PDB entry 1TSW | X-ray diffraction, 2.50 A resolution | chain A

# Chain A
Molecule: Thymidylate synthase
Organism: Lactobacillus casei
Notes: EC 2.1.1.45
UniProt: P00469 (TYSY_LACCA); residues 1-316 here = UniProt positions 1-316
Chain sequence (316 residues; each row starts with the number of its first residue):
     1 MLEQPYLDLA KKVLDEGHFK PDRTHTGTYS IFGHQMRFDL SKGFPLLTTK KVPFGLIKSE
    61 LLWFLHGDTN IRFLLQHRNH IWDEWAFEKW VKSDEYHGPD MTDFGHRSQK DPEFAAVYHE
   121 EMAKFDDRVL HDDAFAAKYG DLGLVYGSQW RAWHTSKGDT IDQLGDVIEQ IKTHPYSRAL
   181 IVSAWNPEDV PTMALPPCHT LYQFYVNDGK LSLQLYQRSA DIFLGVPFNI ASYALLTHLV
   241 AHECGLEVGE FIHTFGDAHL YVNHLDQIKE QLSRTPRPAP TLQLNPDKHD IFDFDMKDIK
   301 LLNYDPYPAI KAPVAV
Sequence notes: engineered mutation A179 (Arg in P00469)
UniProt features mapped onto this chain:
  - active site: C198 (Nucleophile)
  - binding site (dUMP): R23, R218 to D221, N229, H259 to Y261
  - binding site ((6R)-5,10-methylene-5,6,7,8-tetrahydrofolate): D221, A315

# Overview
Curated annotation (UniProt) lists active-site residue C198, 9 dUMP-binding residues and
(6R)-5,10-methylene-5,6,7,8-tetrahydrofolate-binding residues D221 and A315.
Chain A is Thymidylate synthase (Lactobacillus casei); the structure, Thymidylate synthase R179A mutant, was
determined by X-ray diffraction together with 1TSV, 1TSX, 1TSY and 1TSZ from the same study.
